PDB entry 2YFZ | X-ray diffraction, 1.80 A resolution | chain A

Chain A:
Molecule: Carbohydrate binding family 6
Source organism: Clostridium thermocellum
Notes: fragment: carbohydrate binding domain, residues 740-883
Reference sequence: D1NNT8 (D1NNT8_CLOTM); residues 2-145 here correspond to UniProt positions 740-883 (UniProt number = residue number + 738)
Chain sequence (155 residues; numbered -1 to 153; the number before each row is that of its first residue; numbers below 1 keep their minus sign (Met-1 is residue -1)):
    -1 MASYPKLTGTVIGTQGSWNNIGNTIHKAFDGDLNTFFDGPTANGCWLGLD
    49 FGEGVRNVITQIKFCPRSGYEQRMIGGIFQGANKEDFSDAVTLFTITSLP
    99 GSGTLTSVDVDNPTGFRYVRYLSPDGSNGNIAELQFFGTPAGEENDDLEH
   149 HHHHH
Not modelled in the structure: -1 to 0, 141-153
Differences from the reference sequence: expression tag (-1 to 1, 146-153)
Metal / ion sites: Ca2+: Lys25, Asp28, Asp30, Thr33, Ala130, Glu131
Reported in the primary citation:
  - binding site for beta-D-galactopyranose: Trp16, Asp36, Arg65, Tyr68, Arg71
  - specificity-determining residues: Asp36
  - binding site for beta-D-glucopyranose: Gly67, Gly124

Overview:
Lys25, Asp28, Asp30, Thr33, Ala130 and Glu131 coordinate Ca2+. The paper reports a binding site for
beta-D-galactopyranose at Trp16, Asp36 and Arg65 among others; a binding site for beta-D-glucopyranose at
Gly67 and Gly124.
Chain A is Carbohydrate binding family 6 (Clostridium thermocellum); the structure, CBM62 from clostridium
thermocellum XYL5A, was determined by X-ray diffraction together with 2YB7, 2YFU and 2YG0 from the same study.
